PDB entry 7D44 | electron microscopy, 4.00 A resolution | chains B and L of the 12 polymer chains in the assembly

[Chain B]
Name: Translation initiation factor eIF-2B subunit alpha
Organism: Homo sapiens
Reference sequence: Q14232 (EI2BA_HUMAN); numbering as in UniProt (aligned over 1-305)
Sequence (305 residues; each row starts with the number of its first residue):
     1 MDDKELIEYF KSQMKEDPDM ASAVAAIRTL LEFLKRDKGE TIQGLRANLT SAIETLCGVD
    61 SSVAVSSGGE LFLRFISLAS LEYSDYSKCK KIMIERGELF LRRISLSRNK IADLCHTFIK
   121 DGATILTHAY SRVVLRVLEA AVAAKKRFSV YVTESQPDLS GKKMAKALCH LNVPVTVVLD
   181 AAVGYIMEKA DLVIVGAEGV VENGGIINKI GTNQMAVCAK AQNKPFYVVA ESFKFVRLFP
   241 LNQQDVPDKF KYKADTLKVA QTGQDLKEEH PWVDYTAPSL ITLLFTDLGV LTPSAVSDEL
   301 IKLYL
Disordered / not traced: 254-267

[Chain L]
Name: Eukaryotic translation initiation factor 2 subunit 1
Organism: Homo sapiens
Reference sequence: P05198 (IF2A_HUMAN); residues 0-314 here correspond to UniProt positions 1-315 (UniProt number = residue number + 1)
Sequence (315 residues; row label = number of the first residue in the row; numbering starts at 0):
     0 MPGLSCRFYQ HKFPEVEDVV MVNVRSIAEM GAYVSLLEYN NIEGMILLSE LSRRRIRSIN
    60 KLIRIGRNEC VVVIRVDKEK GYIDLSKRRV SPEEAIKCED KFTKSKTVYS ILRHVAEVLE
   120 YTKDEQLESL FQRTAWVFDD KYKRPGYGAY DAFKHAVSDP SILDSLDLNE DEREVLINNI
   180 NRRLTPQAVK IRADIEVACY GYEGIDAVKE ALRAGLNCST ENMPIKINLI APPRYVMTTT
   240 TLERTEGLSV LSQAMAVIKE KIEEKRGVFN VQMEPKVVTD TDETELARQM ERLERENAEV
   300 DGDDDAEEME AKAED
Disordered / not traced: 0-4, 181-314
Modified positions: Ser51 (phosphoserine; SEP)
Curated features (UniProtKB/Swiss-Prot):
  - modified residue: Ser48 (Phosphoserine), Ser51 (Phosphoserine), Lys140 (N6-acetyllysine), Ser157 (Phosphoserine), Thr278 (Phosphothreonine), Thr280 (Phosphothreonine)
From the paper describing this entry:
  - post-translational modification sites: Ser51

[Interface between chain B and chain L]
Contacting residue pairs (15):
  Glu40(B) - Asp76(L)
  Gln43(B) - Glu42(L)
  Gln43(B) - Met44(L)
  Gln43(B) - Ile82(L)
  Arg46(B) - Ala27(L)
  Arg46(B) - Glu28(L)
  Arg46(B) - Met29(L)
  Arg74(B) - Glu28(L)
  Ser77(B) - Met29(L)
  Leu78(B) - Glu49(L)
  Ser80(B) - Ser48(L)
  Ser80(B) - Glu49(L)  hydrogen bond (side chain-backbone)
  Glu82(B) - Ser85(L)
  Glu82(B) - Arg88(L)
  Leu305(B) - Ile55(L)
Also at the interface, not in a pair above, chain B (11 interface residues in all): Thr41, Leu73
Also at the interface, not in a pair above, chain L (16 interface residues in all): Gly43, Gly80, Tyr81, Arg87

[In short]
Chain B and chain L form an interface of 11 and 16 residues respectively, with 1 hydrogen bond. The
hydrogen-bonded pair is Ser80(B)-Glu49(L). The paper reports a modification site at Ser51(L).
Here chain B is Translation initiation factor eIF-2B subunit alpha and chain L is Eukaryotic translation
initiation factor 2 subunit 1, both from Homo sapiens. Entry 7D44 (eIF2B-eIF2(aP), aP2 complex) was determined
by electron microscopy (same publication as 7D43, 7D45 and 7D46).
